4HBT - chain A; structure by X-ray diffraction, 1.10 A resolution.

[Chain A]
Name: Beta-lactamase
From: Escherichia coli
Notes: EC 3.5.2.6
Reference sequence: Q9EXV5 (Q9EXV5_ECOLX); residues 26-288 here correspond to UniProt positions 29-291 (UniProt number = residue number + 3)
Sequence (263 residues; each row starts with the number of its first residue):
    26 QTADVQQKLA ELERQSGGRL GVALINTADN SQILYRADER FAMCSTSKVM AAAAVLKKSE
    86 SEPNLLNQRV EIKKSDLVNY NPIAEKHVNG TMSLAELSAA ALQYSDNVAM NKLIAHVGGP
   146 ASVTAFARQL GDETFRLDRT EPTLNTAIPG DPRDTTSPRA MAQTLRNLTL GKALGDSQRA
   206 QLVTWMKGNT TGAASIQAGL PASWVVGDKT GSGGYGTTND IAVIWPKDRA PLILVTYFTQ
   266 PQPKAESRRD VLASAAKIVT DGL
Unresolved in the structure: 26
Reported in the primary citation:
  - contacts within the chain: Lys73-Glu166, Ser70-Lys73
  - catalytic residues: Ser130, Glu166 (proposed by the authors, not directly observed)

[Overview]
The paper reports catalytic residues Ser130 and Glu166; contacts within the chain involving Lys73, Glu166 and
Ser70.
Chain A is Beta-lactamase (Escherichia coli); the structure, Crystal structure of native CTX-M-15
extended-spectrum beta-lactamase, was determined by X-ray diffraction (same publication as 4HEF, 4GZB and
4HBU).
